PDB entry 8RP4 | X-ray diffraction, 1.64 A resolution | chains A and B

[Chain A (and B)]
Name: Alpha-methylacyl-CoA racemase
From: Mycobacterium tuberculosis
Notes: EC 5.1.99.4; chain B of this document is another copy of the same molecule, construct and numbering; everything in this record applies to it too
Reference sequence: O06543 (AMACR_MYCTU); residues 1-360 here = UniProt positions 1-360
Amino-acid sequence (365 residues; each row starts with the number of its first residue; numbering starts at 0):
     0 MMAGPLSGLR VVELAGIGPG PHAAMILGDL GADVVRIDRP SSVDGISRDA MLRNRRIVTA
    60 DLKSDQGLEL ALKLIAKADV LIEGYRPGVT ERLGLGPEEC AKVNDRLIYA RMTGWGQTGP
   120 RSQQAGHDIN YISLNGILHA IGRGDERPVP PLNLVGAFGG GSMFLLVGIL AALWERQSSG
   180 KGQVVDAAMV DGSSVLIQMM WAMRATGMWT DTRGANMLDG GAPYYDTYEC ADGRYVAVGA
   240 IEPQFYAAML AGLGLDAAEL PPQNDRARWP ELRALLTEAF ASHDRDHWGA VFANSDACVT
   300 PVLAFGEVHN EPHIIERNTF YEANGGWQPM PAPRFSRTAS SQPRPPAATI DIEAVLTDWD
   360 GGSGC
Not modelled in the structure: 0, 40-44, 360-364
Differences from the reference sequence: initiating methionine (0); engineered mutation Ala156 (Asp in O06543); expression tag (361-364)
UniProt features mapped onto this chain:
  - active site: His126 (Proton acceptor)
  - binding site (substrate): Arg38, Ala59 to Lys62, Gly83 to Arg85, Arg91, Gly125 to Tyr130
  - mutagenesis: Arg52 (R52A: 15.7% of wild-type activity), Ile56 (I56P: 28.8% of wild-type activity), Glu82 (E82A: 12.5% of wild-type activity), Arg91 (R91A: 19.9% of wild-type activity), Met111 (M111P: 5.2% of wild-type activity), His126 (H126A: 4.5% of wild-type activity), Asp190 (D190A: 3.3% of wild-type activity), Glu241 (E241A: 2.1% of wild-type activity), Cys297 (C297A: 6.2% of wild-type activity), His312 (H312A: 10.1% of wild-type activity)
Reported in the primary citation:
  - binding site for di(hydroxyethyl)ether: Asn152
  - mutagenesis - D156A: decreased catalytic activity

[Interface between chain A and chain B]
Residue-residue contacts - 324 pairs, chain A then chain B:
  Pro4(A) with Ala170(B); Trp173(B); Glu174(B)
  Leu5(A) with Ala170(B), hydrophobic; Trp173(B)
  Ser6(A) with Trp173(B)
  Leu8(A) with Trp173(B), hydrophobic
  Gly17(A) with Met198(B)
  His21(A) with Val194(B), hydrogen bond (side chain-backbone); Leu195(B)
  Met24(A) with Val194(B), hydrophobic; Gln197(B)
  Ile25(A) with Phe163(B), hydrophobic; Val194(B), hydrophobic
  Leu29(A) with Val166(B), hydrophobic; Ala170(B), hydrophobic
  Arg47(A) with Thr205(B)
  Asp48(A) with Ala201(B)
  Ala49(A) with Gln197(B), hydrogen bond (backbone-side chain); Ala201(B)
  Met50(A) with Gln197(B); Met198(B), hydrophobic
  Arg85(A) with Phe244(B); Asp295(B), salt bridge
  Trp114(A) with His312(B), hydrogen bond (backbone-side chain); Arg316(B), hydrogen bond (backbone-side chain)
  Gly115(A) with Arg316(B)
  Thr117(A) with His312(B); Arg316(B)
  Gly118(A) with His312(B)
  Pro119(A) with His312(B); Glu315(B)
  Arg120(A) with Thr299(B); Glu310(B), salt bridge; His312(B), hydrogen bond (backbone-side chain)
  Gln122(A) with Asp295(B)
  Gln123(A) with Asn293(B); Ser294(B); Asp295(B)
  Ala124(A) with Phe244(B), hydrophobic; Asp295(B), hydrogen bond (backbone-side chain); Cys297(B)
  Gly125(A) with Cys297(B)
  His126(A) with Tyr224(B); Gly238(B); Glu241(B), salt bridge
  Asp127(A) with Tyr224(B)
  Ile128(A) with Tyr224(B), hydrogen bond (backbone-side chain); Asp225(B); Ala236(B); Val237(B); Gly238(B)
  Asn129(A) with Ala236(B), hydrogen bond (side chain-backbone); Gly238(B); Cys297(B), hydrogen bond (side chain-backbone); Thr299(B), hydrogen bond
  Ser132(A) with Ala236(B); Thr299(B), hydrogen bond; Pro300(B), hydrogen bond (side chain-backbone); Val301(B); Leu302(B), hydrogen bond (backbone-backbone)
  Leu133(A) with Leu302(B); Val307(B); Glu310(B)
  Asn134(A) with Val307(B)
  Gly135(A) with Leu302(B); Phe304(B); Val307(B)
  Leu137(A) with Thr226(B); Ala236(B), hydrophobic
  His138(A) with Val301(B); Leu302(B); Ala303(B)
  Ala139(A) with Leu151(B); Phe304(B), hydrophobic
  Ile140(A) with Leu151(B), hydrophobic
  Arg142(A) with Arg146(B); Pro147(B), hydrogen bond (side chain-backbone); Val148(B)
  Glu145(A) with Arg142(B); Glu145(B)
  Arg146(A) with Arg142(B); Asp225(B), salt bridge; Thr226(B), hydrogen bond (side chain-backbone); Tyr234(B); Arg272(B)
  Pro147(A) with Arg142(B), hydrogen bond (backbone-side chain); Thr226(B), hydrogen bond (backbone-side chain); Tyr234(B)
  Val148(A) with Arg142(B); Asp218(B)
  Pro149(A) with Leu217(B); Gly219(B); Asp225(B)
  Pro150(A) with Pro150(B), hydrophobic
  Leu151(A) with Ala139(B); Ile196(B), hydrophobic; Trp208(B), hydrophobic; Leu217(B); Asp218(B)
  Asn152(A) with Met198(B); Met199(B); Leu217(B)
  Leu153(A) with Ile136(B), hydrophobic; Leu195(B); Ile196(B), hydrophobic
  Phe157(A) with Leu195(B); Met198(B), hydrophobic
  Gly158(A) with Gly158(B); Leu195(B)
  Met162(A) with Gly158(B); Met162(B), hydrophobic; Phe163(B), hydrophobic; Val166(B), hydrophobic; Leu195(B), hydrophobic
  Phe163(A) with Ile25(B), hydrophobic; Met162(B), hydrophobic; Ala331(B); Pro332(B)
  Leu165(A) with Val166(B), hydrophobic
  Val166(A) with Leu29(B), hydrophobic; Met162(B), hydrophobic; Leu165(B), hydrophobic; Leu169(B)
  Gly167(A) with Pro332(B); Phe334(B)
  Leu169(A) with Val166(B); Leu169(B), hydrophobic; Ala170(B)
  Ala170(A) with Pro4(B); Leu5(B), hydrophobic
  Trp173(A) with Pro4(B); Leu5(B); Ser6(B); Leu8(B), hydrophobic; Arg175(B)
  Glu174(A) with Pro4(B); Arg336(B), salt bridge; Thr337(B)
  Arg175(A) with Trp173(B)
  Gln176(A) with Gln176(B)
  Ser178(A) with Arg336(B), hydrogen bond
  Lys180(A) with Arg336(B), hydrogen bond (backbone-side chain)
  Gly181(A) with Arg336(B), hydrogen bond (backbone-side chain)
  Gln182(A) with Phe334(B); Ser335(B), hydrogen bond (side chain-backbone); Arg336(B), hydrogen bond (side chain-backbone); Thr337(B), hydrogen bond
  Val183(A) with Arg333(B); Phe334(B); Ser335(B), hydrogen bond (backbone-side chain)
  Val184(A) with Pro332(B), hydrophobic; Arg333(B)
  Asp185(A) with Arg316(B), salt bridge; Pro332(B); Arg333(B), hydrogen bond (backbone-backbone)
  Ala186(A) with Pro332(B), hydrophobic
  Ala187(A) with Arg316(B)
  Val189(A) with Ile313(B), hydrophobic; Arg316(B)
  Asp190(A) with Arg316(B), salt bridge; Thr318(B), hydrogen bond; Ala331(B); Arg333(B), salt bridge
  Ser193(A) with Thr318(B); Phe319(B); Pro328(B)
  Val194(A) with His21(B), hydrogen bond (backbone-side chain); Met24(B), hydrophobic; Ile25(B), hydrophobic; Pro328(B), hydrophobic; Met329(B); Ala331(B), hydrophobic
  Leu195(A) with His21(B); Leu153(B); Phe157(B); Gly158(B); Met162(B), hydrophobic
  Ile196(A) with Leu151(B), hydrophobic; Leu153(B), hydrophobic; Phe304(B), hydrophobic
  Gln197(A) with Met24(B); Ala49(B), hydrogen bond (side chain-backbone); Met50(B); Gln327(B), hydrogen bond; Pro328(B)
  Met198(A) with Gly17(B); Met50(B), hydrophobic; Asn152(B); Phe157(B), hydrophobic
  Met199(A) with Asn152(B)
  Trp200(A) with Phe304(B); Phe319(B); Trp326(B); Gln327(B), hydrogen bond (backbone-side chain); Pro328(B)
  Ala201(A) with Asp48(B); Ala49(B); Gln327(B)
  Arg203(A) with Phe304(B); Gly305(B)
  Ala204(A) with Gly324(B)
  Thr205(A) with Arg47(B)
  Trp208(A) with Leu151(B), hydrophobic; Phe304(B)
  Asp210(A) with Phe304(B); Gly305(B), hydrogen bond (side chain-backbone)
  Arg212(A) with Tyr234(B), hydrogen bond
  Leu217(A) with Pro149(B); Leu151(B); Asn152(B)
  Asp218(A) with Val148(B); Leu151(B)
  Tyr224(A) with Asp127(B); Ile128(B), hydrogen bond (side chain-backbone)
  Asp225(A) with Ile128(B); Arg146(B), salt bridge; Pro149(B)
  Thr226(A) with Leu137(B); Arg146(B), hydrogen bond (backbone-side chain); Pro147(B), hydrogen bond (side chain-backbone)
  Tyr234(A) with Arg146(B); Pro147(B)
  Ala236(A) with Ile128(B), hydrophobic; Asn129(B); Ser132(B); Leu137(B), hydrophobic
  Val237(A) with Ile128(B)
  Gly238(A) with His126(B); Ile128(B); Asn129(B)
  Ile240(A) with His126(B)
  Glu241(A) with His126(B), salt bridge
  Phe244(A) with Ala124(B), hydrophobic
  Arg272(A) with Arg146(B)
  Phe291(A) with Gln123(B), hydrogen bond (backbone-side chain)
  Ala292(A) with Arg120(B); Gln123(B), hydrogen bond (backbone-side chain)
  Asn293(A) with Gln123(B)
  Ser294(A) with Gln123(B), hydrogen bond (backbone-side chain)
  Asp295(A) with Arg85(B), salt bridge; Gln123(B); Ala124(B), hydrogen bond (side chain-backbone)
  Cys297(A) with Ala124(B), hydrophobic; Gly125(B); Asn129(B), hydrogen bond (backbone-side chain)
  Val298(A) with Asn129(B)
  Thr299(A) with Asn129(B), hydrogen bond; Ser132(B), hydrogen bond
  Pro300(A) with Ser132(B), hydrogen bond (backbone-side chain)
  Val301(A) with Ser132(B); His138(B)
  Leu302(A) with Ser132(B), hydrogen bond (backbone-backbone); Leu133(B); Gly135(B); His138(B)
  Ala303(A) with His138(B)
  Phe304(A) with Asn134(B); Gly135(B); Ala139(B), hydrophobic; Ile196(B), hydrophobic; Trp200(B); Arg203(B); Trp208(B); Asp210(B)
  Gly305(A) with Arg203(B); Asp210(B), hydrogen bond (backbone-side chain)
  Val307(A) with Leu133(B); Asn134(B); Gly135(B)
  Glu310(A) with Arg120(B), salt bridge; Leu133(B)
  His312(A) with Trp114(B), hydrogen bond (side chain-backbone); Thr117(B); Gly118(B); Pro119(B); Arg120(B), hydrogen bond (side chain-backbone); Ser121(B)
  Ile313(A) with Val189(B), hydrophobic
  Glu315(A) with Pro119(B)
  Arg316(A) with Trp114(B), hydrogen bond (side chain-backbone); Gly115(B); Thr117(B); Asp185(B), salt bridge; Ala187(B); Val189(B); Asp190(B), salt bridge
  Thr318(A) with Asp190(B), hydrogen bond; Ser193(B)
  Phe319(A) with Ser193(B); Trp200(B)
  Trp326(A) with Trp200(B)
  Gln327(A) with Gln197(B); Trp200(B); Ala201(B)
  Pro328(A) with Ser193(B); Val194(B), hydrophobic; Gln197(B); Trp200(B)
  Met329(A) with Val194(B)
  Ala331(A) with Phe163(B); Asp190(B); Val194(B), hydrophobic
  Pro332(A) with Phe163(B); Gly167(B); Val184(B), hydrophobic; Asp185(B); Ala186(B), hydrophobic
  Arg333(A) with Val183(B); Val184(B); Asp185(B), hydrogen bond (backbone-backbone); Asp190(B), salt bridge
  Phe334(A) with Gly167(B); Gln182(B); Val183(B)
  Ser335(A) with Gln182(B); Val183(B), hydrogen bond (side chain-backbone)
  Arg336(A) with Glu174(B), salt bridge; Ser178(B), hydrogen bond; Lys180(B), hydrogen bond (side chain-backbone); Gly181(B), hydrogen bond (side chain-backbone); Gln182(B), hydrogen bond (backbone-side chain)
  Thr337(A) with Glu174(B); Gln182(B), hydrogen bond (backbone-side chain)
Interface residues without a listed pair, chain A (146 interface residues in all): Gly7, Asp28, Arg52, Ser121, Ile136, Gly141, Val154, Ala171, Leu172, Gly191, Gly219, Tyr227, Pro311, Asn323, Pro330
Interface residues without a listed pair, chain B (147 interface residues in all): Gly7, Asp28, Arg52, Asp78, Gln122, Ile140, Gly141, Asp144, Val154, Ala171, Leu172, Gly191, Ala204, Arg212, Tyr227, Ile240, Val298, Pro311, Gly325, Pro330
From the paper, about this interface:
  - residue pairs: His126(A)-Glu241(B) (hydrogen bond)

[In short]
146 residues of chain A and 147 residues of chain B are in contact; the contacts include 56 hydrogen bonds and
16 salt bridges. Among the polar pairs are Arg85(A)-Asp295(B), Arg120(A)-Glu310(B) and His126(A)-Glu241(B).
The authors report a hydrogen bond between His126(A) and Glu241(B). The paper reports a binding site for
di(hydroxyethyl)ether at Asn152(A); D156A of chain A reduces catalytic activity.
Chain A and chain B are both Alpha-methylacyl-CoA racemase (Mycobacterium tuberculosis); the structure,
Alpha-Methylacyl-CoA racemase from Mycobacterium tuberculosis (D156A mutant), was determined by X-ray
diffraction together with 8RMW, 8RP3 and 8RP5 from the same study.
